PDB entry 5MZ2 | X-ray diffraction, 1.90 A resolution | chains F and J of the 16 polymer chains in the assembly

Chain F:
Name: Rubisco large subunit
From: Thalassiosira antarctica var. borealis
Sequence (490 residues; row label = number of the first residue in the row):
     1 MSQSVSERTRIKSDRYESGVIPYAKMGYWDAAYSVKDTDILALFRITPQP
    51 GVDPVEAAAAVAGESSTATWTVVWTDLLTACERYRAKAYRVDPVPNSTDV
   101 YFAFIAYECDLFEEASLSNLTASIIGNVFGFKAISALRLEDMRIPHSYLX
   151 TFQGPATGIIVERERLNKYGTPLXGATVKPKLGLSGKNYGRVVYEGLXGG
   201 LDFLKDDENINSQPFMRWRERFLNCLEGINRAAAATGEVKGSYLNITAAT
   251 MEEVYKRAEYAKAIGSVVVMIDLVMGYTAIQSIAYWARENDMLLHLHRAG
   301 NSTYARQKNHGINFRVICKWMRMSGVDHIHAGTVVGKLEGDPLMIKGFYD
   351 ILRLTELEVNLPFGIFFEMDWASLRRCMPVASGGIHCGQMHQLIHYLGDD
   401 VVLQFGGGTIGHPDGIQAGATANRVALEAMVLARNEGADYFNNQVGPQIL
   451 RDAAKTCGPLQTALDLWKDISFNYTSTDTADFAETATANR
Unresolved in the structure: 1-3, 485-490
Modified residues: Pro48, Pro155 (4-hydroxyproline; HYP); Cys109 (S-hydroxycysteine; CSO); LYO (4-hydroxy-lysine) at position 150, HLU (beta-hydroxyleucine) at position 174, LYO (4-hydroxy-lysine) at position 198; Lys205 (lysine nz-carboxylic acid; KCX); Lys346 (N-trimethyllysine; M3L)
Bound ions: Mg2+: Lys205, Asp207, Glu208 (together with 2-carboxyarabinitol-1,5-diphosphate)
Ligand contacts:
  - 2-carboxyarabinitol-1,5-diphosphate (CAP), molecule 1: Glu64, Thr69, Trp70, Asn127
  - 2-carboxyarabinitol-1,5-diphosphate (CAP), molecule 2: Thr177, Lys179, Lys181, Lys205, Asp207, Glu208, His297, Arg298, His330, Lys337, Leu338, Ser382, Gly383, Gly384, Gln404, Phe405, Gly406, Gly407
What the authors report for this chain:
  - post-translational modification sites: Pro48, Cys109, Pro155, Lys205, Lys346, Cys457

Chain J:
Name: Rubisco small subunit
From: Thalassiosira antarctica var. borealis
Sequence (139 residues; each row starts with the number of its first residue):
     1 MRLTQGCFSFLPDLTDQQIEKQVACAMSRGLAMNVEWTDDPHPRNNYWEL
    51 WGLPLFDIKDPATVMFELNEARKSCAAGYIRMNAFDASYGTESCVMSFIT
   101 NRPANEPGFYLDRTEGVGRQIVYSIKSYSVQANPEGSRY

How chain F and chain J interact:
Residue-residue contacts - 28 pairs, chain F then chain J:
  Val5(F) with Trp51(J); Gly52(J); Glu67(J)
  Arg8(F) with Trp51(J); Phe66(J); Glu67(J), salt bridge; Glu70(J)
  Thr9(F) with Gly52(J); Leu53(J), hydrogen bond (side chain-backbone); Leu55(J)
  Ile11(F) with Leu53(J), hydrophobic; Phe56(J), hydrophobic; Asp57(J)
  Ser13(F) with Asp57(J)
  Trp74(F) with Leu53(J); Pro54(J); Phe56(J), hydrophobic
  Leu77(F) with Phe56(J), hydrophobic; Ala87(J)
  Leu78(F) with Phe85(J)
  Thr79(F) with Ala87(J); Glu92(J)
  Ala80(F) with Ala87(J); Tyr89(J); Glu92(J), hydrogen bond (backbone-side chain)
  Arg83(F) with Tyr89(J), hydrogen bond
  Tyr84(F) with Glu92(J), hydrogen bond
  Asp110(F) with Tyr89(J)
Other interface residues (no listed pair), chain J (15 interface residues in all): Ser88

Summary:
The interface between chain F and chain J involves 13 residues on one side and 15 on the other, with 4
hydrogen bonds and 1 salt bridge. Polar contacts include Arg8(F)-Glu67(J), Thr9(F)-Leu53(J) and
Ala80(F)-Glu92(J). Chain F binds 2-carboxyarabinitol-1,5-diphosphate. The paper reports modification sites
Pro48(F), Cys109(F) and Pro155(F) among others.
Chain F is Rubisco large subunit and chain J is Rubisco small subunit, both from Thalassiosira antarctica var.
borealis; the structure, Rubisco from Thalassiosira antarctica, was determined by X-ray diffraction together
with 5OYA, 6FTL and 5N9Z from the same study.
